3KHG - chains A and D of the 3 polymer chains in the assembly; structure by X-ray diffraction, 2.96 A resolution.

== Chain A ==
Molecule: DNA polymerase IV
From: Sulfolobus solfataricus P2
Notes: EC 2.7.7.7
UniProtKB: Q97W02 (DPO42_SULSO); residues 2-341 here = UniProt positions 2-341
Chain sequence (341 residues; each row starts with the number of its first residue):
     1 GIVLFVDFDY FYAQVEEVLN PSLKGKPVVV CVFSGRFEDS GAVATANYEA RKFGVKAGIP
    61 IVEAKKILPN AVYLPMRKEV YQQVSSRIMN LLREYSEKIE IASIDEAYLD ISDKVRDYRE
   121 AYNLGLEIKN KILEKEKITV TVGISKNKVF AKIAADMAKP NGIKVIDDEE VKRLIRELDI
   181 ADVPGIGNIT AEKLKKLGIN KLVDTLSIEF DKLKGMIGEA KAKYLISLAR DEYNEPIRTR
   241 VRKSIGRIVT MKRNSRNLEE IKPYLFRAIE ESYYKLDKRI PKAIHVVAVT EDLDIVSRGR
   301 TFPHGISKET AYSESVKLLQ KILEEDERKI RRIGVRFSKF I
Construct notes: expression tag (1)
Swiss-Prot annotation at these positions:
  - active site: Glu106
  - binding site (Mg(2+)): Asp7, Asp105
  - site: Tyr12 (Substrate discrimination)
  - mutagenesis: Asp105 to Glu106 (Loss of function)
Ion coordination: Ca2+ site 1: Asp7, Asp105, Glu106 (together with 2'-deoxyguanosine-5'-triphosphate); Ca2+ site 2: Asp7, Phe8, Asp105 (together with 2'-deoxyguanosine-5'-triphosphate); Ca2+ site 3: Ala181, Ile186
Residues lining bound ligands: 2'-deoxyguanosine-5'-triphosphate (DGT): Asp7, Phe8, Asp9, Tyr10, Phe11, Tyr12, Ala44, Thr45, Tyr48, Arg51, Ala57, Met76, Ile104, Asp105, Glu106, Lys159
From the paper describing this entry:
  - Ca2+ coordination: Asp7, Asp105, Glu106
  - binding site for 2'-deoxyguanosine-5'-triphosphate: Tyr12
  - binding site for the 19-nt DNA strand: Arg336

== Chain D ==
Molecule: 13-nt DNA strand
Sequence (13 nucleotides; numbered 802 to 814; the number before each row is that of its first residue):
   802 GTTGGATGGT AGX
Construct notes: engineered mutation 2DA_814 (A13 in 3KHG)
Modified positions: 2DA (2',3'-dideoxyadenosine-5'-monophosphate) at position 814

== How chain A and chain D interact ==
Pairs across the interface (26):
  Glu106(A) with 2DA_814(D), phosphate contact
  Lys152(A) with DG813(D), hydrogen bond to the phosphate; 2DA_814(D), salt bridge to the phosphate
  Pro184(A) with DG813(D), phosphate contact
  Gly185(A) with DA812(D), phosphate contact; DG813(D), hydrogen bond to the phosphate
  Ile186(A) with DA812(D), phosphate contact; DG813(D), hydrogen bond to the phosphate
  Gly187(A) with DA812(D), hydrogen bond to the phosphate
  Asn188(A) with DA812(D), phosphate contact
  Ile189(A) with DT811(D), phosphate contact; DA812(D), hydrogen bond to the phosphate
  Thr190(A) with DT811(D), hydrogen bond to the phosphate; DA812(D), hydrogen bond to the phosphate
  His285(A) with DT808(D), base contact
  Val296(A) with DG809(D), phosphate contact
  Ser297(A) with DT808(D), sugar contact; DG809(D), hydrogen bond to the phosphate
  Arg298(A) with DT808(D), salt bridge to the phosphate; DG809(D), salt bridge to the phosphate
  Gly299(A) with DT808(D), hydrogen bond to the phosphate
  Arg300(A) with DA807(D), phosphate contact
  Thr301(A) with DG806(D), phosphate contact; DA807(D), hydrogen bond to the phosphate
  Lys321(A) with DT808(D), salt bridge to the phosphate
  Lys339(A) with DG806(D), salt bridge to the phosphate
Other interface residues (no listed pair), chain A (22 interface residues in all): Val183, Lys221, Asp294, Ile295
Other interface residues (no listed pair), chain D (9 interface residues in all): DG810

== Summary ==
22 residues of chain A face 9 of chain D across their interface, with 10 hydrogen bonds and 5 salt bridges.
Polar contacts include Lys152(A)-DG813(D), Gly185(A)-DG813(D) and Ile186(A)-DG813(D). Chain A binds
2'-deoxyguanosine-5'-triphosphate. From the paper: a binding site for 2'-deoxyguanosine-5'-triphosphate at
Tyr12(A); a binding site for the 19-nt DNA strand at Arg336(A).
Chain A is DNA polymerase IV (Sulfolobus solfataricus P2) and chain D is a 13-nt DNA strand; the structure,
Dpo4 extension ternary complex with misinserted A opposite the 2-aminofluorene-guanine [AF]G lesion, was
determined by X-ray diffraction together with 3KHH, 3KHL and 3KHR from the same study.
